PDB entry 3F7N | X-ray diffraction, 2.00 A resolution | chain A

[Chain A]
Name: Chemotaxis protein cheY
Organism: Escherichia coli
UniProt: P0AE67 (CHEY_ECOLI); residues 2-129 here = UniProt positions 2-129
Sequence (128 residues; each row starts with the number of its first residue):
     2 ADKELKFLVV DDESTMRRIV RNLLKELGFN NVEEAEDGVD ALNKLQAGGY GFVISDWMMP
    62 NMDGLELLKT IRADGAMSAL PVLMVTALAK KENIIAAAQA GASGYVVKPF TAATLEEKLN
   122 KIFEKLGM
Differences from the reference sequence: engineered mutation Glu14 (Phe in P0AE67), Met59 (Asn in P0AE67), Leu89 (Glu in P0AE67)
Curated features (UniProtKB/Swiss-Prot):
  - binding site (Mg(2+)): Asp12, Asp13, Asp57
  - modified residue: Asp57 (4-aspartylphosphate), Lys92 (N6-acetyllysine), Lys109 (N6-acetyllysine)
Metal / ion sites: Mn2+: Asp13, Asp57, Met59 (together with beryllium trifluoride); beryllium trifluoride ion near Asp57 (its only coordinating residue here)
Reported in the primary citation:
  - contacts within the chain: Met59-Leu89 (hydrophobic contact), Trp58-Leu89 (hydrophobic contact), Leu89-Tyr106 (hydrogen bond)
  - catalytic residues: Thr87, Lys109 (citing earlier work)
  - binding site for beryllium trifluoride ion: Met59

[In short]
The Mn2+ site is built by Asp13, Asp57 and Met59. Curated annotation (UniProt) lists 3 Mg2+-binding residues.
The paper reports catalytic residues Thr87 and Lys109; a binding site for beryllium trifluoride ion at Met59.
Chain A is Chemotaxis protein cheY (Escherichia coli); the structure, Crystal Structure of CheY triple mutant
F14E, N59M, E89L complexed with BeF3- and Mn2+, was determined by X-ray diffraction together with 3FFT, 3FFW,
3FFX and 3FGZ from the same study.
